6CR6 - chains T and A of the 4 polymer chains in the assembly; structure by X-ray diffraction, 2.10 A resolution.

# Chain T
Molecule: Template Strand
Sequence (16 nucleotides; row label = number of the first residue in the row):
     1 CCGACTGCGC ATCAGC

# Chain A
Protein: DNA polymerase beta
From: Homo sapiens
Notes: EC 2.7.7.7, 4.2.99.-
UniProt: P06746 (DPOLB_HUMAN); residues 1-335 here = UniProt positions 1-335
Amino-acid sequence (335 residues; each row starts with the number of its first residue):
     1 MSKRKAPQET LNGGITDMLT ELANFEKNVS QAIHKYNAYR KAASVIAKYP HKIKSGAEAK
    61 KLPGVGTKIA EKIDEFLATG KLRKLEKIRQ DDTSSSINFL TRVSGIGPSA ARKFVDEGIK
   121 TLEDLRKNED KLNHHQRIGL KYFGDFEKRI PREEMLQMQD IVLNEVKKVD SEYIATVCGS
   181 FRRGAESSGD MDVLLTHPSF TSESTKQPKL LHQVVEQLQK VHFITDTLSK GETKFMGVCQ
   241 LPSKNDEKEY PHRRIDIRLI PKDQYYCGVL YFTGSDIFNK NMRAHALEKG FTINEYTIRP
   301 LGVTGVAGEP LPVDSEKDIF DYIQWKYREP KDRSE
Unresolved in the structure: 1-9
UniProt features mapped onto this chain:
  - region: Arg183 to Asp192 (DNA-binding)
  - active site: Lys72 (Nucleophile)
  - binding site (K(+)): Lys60, Leu62, Val65, Thr101, Val103, Ile106
  - binding site (Na(+)): Lys60, Leu62, Val65, Thr101, Val103, Ile106
  - binding site (dATP): Arg149, Ser180, Arg183, Gly189, Asp190
  - binding site (dCTP): Arg149, Ser180, Arg183, Gly189, Asp190
  - binding site (dGTP): Arg149, Ser180, Arg183, Gly189, Asp190, Asp192
  - binding site (dTTP): Arg149, Ser180, Arg183, Gly189, Asp190
  - binding site (Mg(2+)): Asp190, Asp192, Asp256
  - modified residue: Lys72 (N6-acetyllysine), Arg83 (Omega-N-methylarginine), Arg152 (Omega-N-methylarginine)
  - cross-link (Glycyl lysine isopeptide (Lys-Gly)): Lys41 (interchain with G-Cter in ubiquitin), Lys61 (interchain with G-Cter in ubiquitin), Lys81 (interchain with G-Cter in ubiquitin)
  - natural variant: Leu22 (L22P: Found in a gastric cancer sample; uncertain significance), Tyr39 (Y39C: Found in a gastric cancer sample; uncertain significance), Gly118 (G118V: Decreased DNA-directed DNA polymerase activity), Arg137 (R137Q: Decreased function in base-excision repair), Arg149 (R149I: Decreased DNA-directed DNA polymerase activity), Asp160 (D160N: Found in a gastric cancer sample; uncertain significance), Cys239 (C239R: Found in a gastric cancer sample; uncertain significance), Lys289 (K289M: Found in a colon cancer sample; uncertain significance), Asn294 (N294D: Found in a gastric cancer sample; uncertain significance), Glu295 (E295K: Found in a gastric cancer sample; uncertain significance)
  - mutagenesis: Phe25 (F25W: No effect on 5'-dRP lyase activity. Decreased ssDNA binding), His34 (H34G: Decreased 5'-dRP lyase activity. Decreased ssDNA binding), Lys35 (K35A: Decreased 5'-dRP lyase activity. Decreased ssDNA binding. Loss of 5'-dRP lyase activity; when associated with A-68 and A-72. Decreased ssDNA binding; when associated with A-68 and A-72 ...), Tyr39 (Y39F: No effect on 5'-dRP lyase activity; Y39Q: Abolishes DNA polymerase and 5'-dRP lyase activity), Lys41 (K41R: Abolishes ubiquitination; when associated with R-61 and R-81), Lys60 (K60A: Decreased 5'-dRP lyase activity. Decreased ssDNA binding), Lys61 (K61R: Abolishes ubiquitination; when associated with R-41 and R-81), Lys68 (K68A: No effect on 5'-dRP lyase activity. Decreased ssDNA binding. Loss of 5'-dRP lyase activity; when associated with A-35 and A-72. Decreased ssDNA binding; when associated with A-35 and A-72 ...), Glu71 (E71Q: No effect on 5'-dRP lyase activity. No effect on structure shown by circular dichroism. No effect on ssDNA binding), Lys72 (K72A: Severely reduced 5'-dRP lyase activity. Does not affect ssDNA binding. Loss of 5'-dRP lyase activity; when associated with A-35 and A-68. Decreased ssDNA binding ...), Glu75 (E75A: Slightly decreased 5'-dRP lyase activity. Decreased ssDNA binding. No effect on structure shown by circular dichroism), Lys81 (K81R: Abolishes ubiquitination; when associated with R-41 and R-61), 5 further mutagenesis entries in UniProt
Bound ions: Na+ site 1: Lys60, Leu62, Val65 (shared with 1 residue of chain D); Na+ site 2: Thr101, Val103, Ile106 (shared with 1 residue of chain P); Mg2+: Asp190, Asp192 (together with HGV); Na+ site 3: Asp190, Asp192, Asp256 (together with HGV)
Residues lining bound ligands: HGV (2'-deoxy-5'-O-[(R)-hydroxy({(R)-hydroxy[(1S)-1-phosphonoethyl]phosphoryl}oxy)phosphoryl]adenosine): Arg149, Gly179, Ser180, Arg183, Ser188, Gly189, Asp190, Asp192, Tyr271, Phe272, Thr273, Gly274, Ser275, Asp276, Asn279, Arg283

# Chain T / chain A interface
Pairs across the interface - 25 pairs, chain T then chain A:
  DC5(T) with His34(A), base contact
  DT6(T) with Lys280(A), salt bridge to the phosphate; Arg283(A), hydrogen bond to the base; Ala284(A), sugar contact; Leu287(A), phosphate contact
  DG7(T) with Tyr271(A), base contact; Arg283(A), hydrogen bond to the sugar; Leu287(A), phosphate contact; Thr292(A), hydrogen bond to the phosphate; Ile293(A), sugar contact; Asn294(A), phosphate contact
  DC8(T) with Asn294(A), hydrogen bond to the phosphate; Glu295(A), sugar contact
  DG9(T) with Thr233(A), phosphate contact; Lys234(A), hydrogen bond to the base; Arg258(A), sugar contact; Tyr296(A), hydrogen bond to the phosphate
  DC10(T) with Ser229(A), phosphate contact; Lys230(A), phosphate contact; Gly231(A), phosphate contact; Glu232(A), hydrogen bond to the phosphate; Thr233(A), hydrogen bond to the phosphate; Lys234(A), hydrogen bond to the phosphate
  DA11(T) with Ser229(A), phosphate contact; Lys230(A), hydrogen bond to the phosphate
Also at the interface, not in a pair above, chain T (8 interface residues in all): DT12
Also at the interface, not in a pair above, chain A (20 interface residues in all): Asn37, Asn133

# Summary
Chain T and chain A form an interface of 8 and 20 residues respectively, with 10 hydrogen bonds and 1 salt
bridge. Polar pairs include DT6(T)-Arg283(A), DG9(T)-Lys234(A) and DG7(T)-Arg283(A). Bound to chain A:
compound HGV.
Here chain T is Template Strand and chain A is DNA polymerase beta (Homo sapiens). Entry 6CR6 (Ternary complex
crystal structure of DNA polymerase Beta with a dideoxy terminated primer with CH-CH3, beta ...) was
determined by X-ray diffraction (same publication as 6BEL, 6BEM, 6CR3, 6CR4, 6CR5, 6CR7 and 20 further
entries).
